PDB entry 7AHI | electron microscopy, 3.30 A resolution | chains 1E and 1F of the 153 polymer chains in the assembly

# Chain 1E
Name: Surface presentation of antigens protein SpaP
From: Salmonella enterica subsp. enterica serovar Typhimurium str. LT2
Reference sequence: P40700 (SPAP_SALTY); residues 1-224 here = UniProt positions 1-224
Sequence (224 residues; numbered 1 to 224; the number before each row is that of its first residue):
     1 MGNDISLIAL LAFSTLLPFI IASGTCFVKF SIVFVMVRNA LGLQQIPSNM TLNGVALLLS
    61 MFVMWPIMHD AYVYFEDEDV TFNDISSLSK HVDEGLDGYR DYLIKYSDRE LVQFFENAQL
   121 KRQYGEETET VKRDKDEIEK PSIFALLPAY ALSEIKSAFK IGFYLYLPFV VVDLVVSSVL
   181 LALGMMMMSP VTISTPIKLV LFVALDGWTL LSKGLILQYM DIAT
Not modelled in the structure: 222-224
Small-molecule neighbours: 1,2-diacyl-glycerol-3-sn-phosphate (3PH): A9, A12, F13, L16, I20, F144

# Chain 1F
Name: Surface presentation of antigens protein SpaR
From: Salmonella enterica subsp. enterica serovar Typhimurium str. LT2
Reference sequence: P40701 (SPAR_SALTY); numbering as in UniProt (aligned over 1-263)
Sequence (263 residues; numbered 1 to 263; the number before each row is that of its first residue):
     1 MFYALYFEIH HLVASAALGF ARVAPIFFFL PFLNSGVLSG APRNAIIILV ALGVWPHALN
    61 EAPPFLSVAM IPLVLQEAAV GVMLGCLLSW PFWVMHALGC IIDNQRGATL SSSIDPANGI
   121 DTSEMANFLN MFAAVVYLQN GGLVTMVDVL NKSYQLCDPM NECTPSLPPL LTFINQVAQN
   181 ALVLASPVVL VLLLSEVFLG LLSRFAPQMN AFAISLTVKS GIAVLIMLLY FSPVLPDNVL
   241 RLSFQATGLS SWFYERGATH VLE
Not modelled in the structure: 258-263
Small-molecule neighbours: 1,2-diacyl-glycerol-3-sn-phosphate (3PH): F2, L5, I9, L12, L52
What the authors report for this chain:
  - conformationally variable residues (side-chain flip): I114

# Chain 1E / chain 1F interface
Pairs across the interface - 37 pairs, chain 1E then chain 1F:
  A22(1E) - P42(1F)
  S23(1E) - L49(1F)
  I32(1E) - V37(1F)  hydrophobic
  V35(1E) - G36(1F)
  M36(1E) - V37(1F)  hydrophobic
  N39(1E) - G36(1F)
  Q44(1E) - I114(1F)
  E110(1E) - V144(1F)
  F114(1E) - V147(1F)  hydrophobic
  R122(1E) - L52(1F)
  R122(1E) - G53(1F)
  R122(1E) - W55(1F)  hydrogen bond (side chain-backbone)
  R122(1E) - P56(1F)
  R122(1E) - H57(1F)
  E126(1E) - Q155(1F)  hydrogen bond
  L152(1E) - L143(1F)
  I155(1E) - L38(1F)  hydrophobic
  F159(1E) - F32(1F)  hydrophobic
  F159(1E) - V135(1F)  hydrophobic
  K160(1E) - Q139(1F)  hydrogen bond
  F163(1E) - F132(1F)  hydrophobic
  F163(1E) - V135(1F)  hydrophobic
  L167(1E) - F128(1F)  hydrophobic
  D173(1E) - E124(1F)
  L174(1E) - R106(1F)
  L174(1E) - E124(1F)
  S177(1E) - R106(1F)
  L181(1E) - R106(1F)
  L181(1E) - A108(1F)
  L181(1E) - S220(1F)
  A182(1E) - T217(1F)
  M186(1E) - L110(1F)
  M187(1E) - L110(1F)
  M188(1E) - L110(1F)
  S189(1E) - L110(1F)
  P190(1E) - L110(1F)
  V191(1E) - S112(1F)
Also at the interface, not in a pair above, chain 1E (38 interface residues in all): V28, L111, F115, L147, P148, A151, K156, Y166, V170, S178
Also at the interface, not in a pair above, chain 1F (45 interface residues in all): P31, L33, A41, A45, I46, V50, V54, A58, L59, P116, M125, N127, M131, A134, L138, D148, N151, L216

# Overview
38 residues of chain 1E and 45 residues of chain 1F are in contact, with 3 hydrogen bonds. Among the polar
pairs are R122(1E)-W55(1F), E126(1E)-Q155(1F) and K160(1E)-Q139(1F). 1,2-diacyl-glycerol-3-sn-phosphate is
bound between chain 1E and chain 1F. From the paper: conformational variability at I114(1F).
Here chain 1E is Surface presentation of antigens protein SpaP and chain 1F is Surface presentation of
antigens protein SpaR, both from Salmonella enterica subsp. enterica serovar Typhimurium str. LT2. Entry 7AHI
(Substrate-engaged type 3 secretion system needle complex from Salmonella enterica typhimurium - SpaR state 2)
was determined by electron microscopy, deposited together with 7AGX and 7AH9.
